PDB entry 1U5T | X-ray diffraction, 3.60 A resolution | chains A and B of the 4 polymer chains in the assembly

== Chain A ==
Protein: appears to be functionally related to SNF7; Snf8p
Organism: Saccharomyces cerevisiae
Reference sequence: Q12483 (SNF8_YEAST); numbering as in UniProt (aligned over 1-233)
Amino-acid sequence (233 residues; row label = number of the first residue in the row):
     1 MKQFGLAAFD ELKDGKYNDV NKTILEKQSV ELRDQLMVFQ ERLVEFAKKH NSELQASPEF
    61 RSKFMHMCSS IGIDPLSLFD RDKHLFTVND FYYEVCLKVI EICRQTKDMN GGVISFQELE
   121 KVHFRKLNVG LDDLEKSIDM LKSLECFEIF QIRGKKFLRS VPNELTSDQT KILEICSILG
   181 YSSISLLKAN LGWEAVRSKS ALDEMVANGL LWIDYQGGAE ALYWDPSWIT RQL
Disordered / not traced: 1-19, 233

== Chain B ==
Protein: Defective in vacuolar protein sorting; Vps36p
Organism: Saccharomyces cerevisiae
Reference sequence: Q06696 (VPS36_YEAST); numbering as in UniProt (aligned over 396-564)
Amino-acid sequence (169 residues; each row starts with the number of its first residue):
   396 LDREKFLNKE LFLDEIAREI YEFTLSEFKD LNSDTNYMII TLVDLYAMYN KSMRIGTGLI
   456 SPMEMREACE RFEHLGLNEL KLVKVNKRIL CVTSEKFDVV KEKLVDLIGD NPGSDLLRLT
   516 QILSSNNSKS NWTLGILMEV LQNCVDEGDL LIDKQLSGIY YYKNSYWPS

== Chain A / chain B interface ==
Pairs across the interface (35; chain A residue first):
  Phe86(A) - Glu399(B)
  Asp90(A) - Leu454(B)
  Tyr93(A) - Leu454(B)
  Tyr93(A) - Ile455(B)
  Tyr93(A) - Ser456(B)
  Glu94(A) - Leu454(B)
  Leu97(A) - Tyr441(B)  hydrophobic
  Leu97(A) - Ala442(B)  hydrophobic
  Leu97(A) - Asn445(B)
  Ile100(A) - Val438(B)  hydrophobic
  Lys107(A) - Met533(B)
  Met140(A) - Met458(B)  hydrophobic
  Leu141(A) - Pro457(B)  hydrophobic
  Ser143(A) - Met458(B)
  Ser143(A) - Arg461(B)  hydrogen bond (backbone-side chain)
  Leu144(A) - Leu437(B)  hydrophobic
  Leu144(A) - Val438(B)  hydrophobic
  Leu144(A) - Tyr441(B)  hydrophobic
  Leu144(A) - Pro457(B)  hydrophobic
  Leu144(A) - Leu485(B)
  Glu145(A) - Arg461(B)  salt bridge
  Glu145(A) - Leu485(B)
  Cys146(A) - Val438(B)  hydrophobic
  Cys146(A) - Arg483(B)  hydrogen bond (backbone-side chain)
  Val161(A) - Arg483(B)  hydrogen bond (backbone-side chain)
  Pro162(A) - Arg483(B)  hydrogen bond (backbone-side chain)
  Pro162(A) - Glu534(B)
  Asn163(A) - Gln537(B)  hydrogen bond
  Glu204(A) - Lys549(B)  salt bridge
  Val206(A) - Leu551(B)  hydrophobic
  Ala207(A) - Lys549(B)
  Ala207(A) - Gln550(B)
  Ala207(A) - Leu551(B)
  Ala207(A) - Ile554(B)
  Asn208(A) - Lys549(B)
Interface residues without a listed pair, chain A (28 interface residues in all): Leu76, Lys83, Arg104, Phe147, Arg159, Ser160, Asp203, Tyr215
Interface residues without a listed pair, chain B (28 interface residues in all): Lys400, Asp439, Glu459, Met460, Leu511, Leu529, Gly553

== In short ==
The chain A/chain B interface involves 28 residues from each chain, with 5 hydrogen bonds and 2 salt bridges.
Polar contacts include Glu145(A)-Arg461(B), Glu204(A)-Lys549(B) and Ser143(A)-Arg461(B).
Chain A is appears to be functionally related to SNF7; Snf8p and chain B is Defective in vacuolar protein
sorting; Vps36p, both from Saccharomyces cerevisiae; the structure, Structure of the ESCRT-II endosomal
trafficking complex, was determined by X-ray diffraction.
